9FW8 - chains A and B; structure by X-ray diffraction, 2.42 A resolution.

== Chain A ==
Molecule: Vitamin D3 receptor A
Organism: Danio rerio
UniProtKB: Q9PTN2 (VDRA_DANRE); residues 156-453 here = UniProt positions 156-453
Sequence (302 residues; numbered 152 to 453; the number before each row is that of its first residue):
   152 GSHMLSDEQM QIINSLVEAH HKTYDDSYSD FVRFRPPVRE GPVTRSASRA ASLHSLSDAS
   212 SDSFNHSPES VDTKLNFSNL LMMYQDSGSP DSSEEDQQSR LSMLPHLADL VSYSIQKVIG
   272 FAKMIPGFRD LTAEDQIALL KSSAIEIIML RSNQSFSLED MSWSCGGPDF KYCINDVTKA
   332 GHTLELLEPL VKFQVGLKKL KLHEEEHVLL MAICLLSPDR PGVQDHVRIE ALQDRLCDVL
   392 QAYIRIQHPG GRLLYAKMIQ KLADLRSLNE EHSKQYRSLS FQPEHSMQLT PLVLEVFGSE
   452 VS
Not modelled in the structure: 152-153, 191-250, 453
Construct notes: expression tag (152-155)
Ligand contacts: A1IGV ((1R,3S,5Z)-5-[(2E)-2-[(1R,3AS,7AR)-7A-methyl-1-[(2S)-7-methyl-4-methylidene-7-oxidanyl-octan-2-yl]-2,3,3A,5,6,7-hexahydro-1H-inden-4-ylidene]ethylidene]-4-methylidene-cyclohexane-1,3-diol): Y175, Y179, F182, L255, L258, L261, V262, S265, I296, I299, M300, R302, S303, S306, W314, C316, Y323, V328, A331, H333, L337, L341, H423, Y427, L430, L440, F448
Curated features (UniProtKB/Swiss-Prot):
  - region: K274 to K292 (Interaction with coactivator LXXLL motif)
  - motif: P442 to S450 (9aaTAD)
  - binding site (calcitriol): Y175, S265, R302, S306, H333, H423

== Chain B ==
Molecule: Nuclear receptor coactivator 2
UniProtKB: Q15596 (NCOA2_HUMAN); numbering as in UniProt (aligned over 686-698)
Sequence (13 residues; numbered 686 to 698; the number before each row is that of its first residue):
   686 KHKILHRLLQ DSS
Not modelled in the structure: 696-698

== Chain A / chain B interface ==
Residue-residue contacts - 25 pairs, chain A then chain B:
  I270(A) with L690(B), hydrophobic; L693(B), hydrophobic; L694(B), hydrophobic
  K274(A) with L693(B); Q695(B)
  A284(A) with H691(B)
  Q287(A) with L694(B)
  I288(A) with H687(B); L690(B), hydrophobic; H691(B); L694(B), hydrophobic
  L291(A) with L694(B), hydrophobic
  K292(A) with H687(B)
  P442(A) with I689(B)
  L443(A) with I689(B); L693(B), hydrophobic
  E446(A) with H687(B); K688(B), hydrogen bond (side chain-backbone); I689(B), hydrogen bond (side chain-backbone); L690(B), hydrogen bond (side chain-backbone)
  V447(A) with L690(B), hydrophobic
  E451(A) with K686(B); H687(B)
  V452(A) with K686(B); H687(B)
Also at the interface, not in a pair above, chain A (15 interface residues in all): Q267, F279

== In short ==
15 residues of chain A face 9 of chain B across their interface; the contacts include 3 hydrogen bonds. Polar
pairs include E446(A)-K688(B), E446(A)-I689(B) and E446(A)-L690(B). Chain A binds compound A1IGV. From
UniProt: 6 calcitriol-binding residues on chain A.
Here chain A is Vitamin D3 receptor A (Danio rerio) and chain B is Nuclear receptor coactivator 2. Entry 9FW8
(VDR complex with UG-650) was determined by X-ray diffraction.
